PDB entry 6CHG | X-ray diffraction, 2.98 A resolution | chains B and F of the 7 polymer chains in the assembly

== Chain B ==
Protein: KLLA0C10945p
Source organism: Kluyveromyces lactis (strain ATCC 8585 / CBS 2359 / DSM 70799 / NBRC 1267 / NRRL Y-1140 / WM37)
UniProtKB: Q6CTQ1 (Q6CTQ1_KLULA); residues 1-405 here = UniProt positions 1-405
Chain sequence (405 residues; row label = number of the first residue in the row):
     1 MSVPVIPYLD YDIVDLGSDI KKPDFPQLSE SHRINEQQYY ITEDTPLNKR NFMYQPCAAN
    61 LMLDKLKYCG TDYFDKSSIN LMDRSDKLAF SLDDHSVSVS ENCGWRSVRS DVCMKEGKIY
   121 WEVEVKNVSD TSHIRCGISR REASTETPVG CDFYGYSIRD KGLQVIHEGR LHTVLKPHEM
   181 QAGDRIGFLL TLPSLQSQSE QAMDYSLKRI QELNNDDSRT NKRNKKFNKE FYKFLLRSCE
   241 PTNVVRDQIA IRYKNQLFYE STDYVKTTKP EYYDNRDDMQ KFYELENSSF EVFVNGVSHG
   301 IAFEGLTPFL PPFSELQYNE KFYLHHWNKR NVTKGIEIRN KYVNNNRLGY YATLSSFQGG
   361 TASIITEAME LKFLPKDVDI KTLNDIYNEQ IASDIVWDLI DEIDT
Not modelled in the structure: 1, 216-225, 327-336, 404-405

== Chain F ==
Protein: KLLA0E03521p
Source organism: Kluyveromyces lactis (strain ATCC 8585 / CBS 2359 / DSM 70799 / NBRC 1267 / NRRL Y-1140 / WM37)
UniProtKB: Q6CPN6 (Q6CPN6_KLULA); residues 74-134 here = UniProt positions 74-134
Chain sequence (61 residues; row label = number of the first residue in the row):
    74 DRVDPVAMIG GSTTRRYLNE HVTKHLLEGM KLIAREKPED PLRVLGQFLI DASEMNQKPS
   134 S
Not modelled in the structure: 74-77, 107-112, 127-134

== How chain B and chain F interact ==
Pairs across the interface - 39 pairs, chain B then chain F:
  D12(B) - I82(F)
  I13(B) - I82(F)  hydrophobic
  V14(B) - P78(F)
  V14(B) - I82(F)
  D15(B) - P78(F)
  L16(B) - P78(F)
  I20(B) - M81(F)
  K21(B) - M81(F)
  K22(B) - M81(F)
  K22(B) - I82(F)
  P23(B) - G84(F)
  P23(B) - S85(F)
  A58(B) - I82(F)
  A58(B) - G83(F)
  A58(B) - G84(F)
  A59(B) - I82(F)
  A59(B) - G83(F)
  N60(B) - G83(F)
  M62(B) - N92(F)
  M62(B) - T96(F)
  M62(B) - L100(F)
  G70(B) - R89(F)  hydrogen bond (backbone-side chain)
  T71(B) - G84(F)
  T71(B) - S85(F)  hydrogen bond (side chain-backbone)
  T71(B) - R89(F)
  D72(B) - S85(F)
  D72(B) - T86(F)
  F74(B) - T86(F)
  D75(B) - T86(F)
  D75(B) - T87(F)  hydrogen bond
  N388(B) - R88(F)
  I391(B) - R89(F)
  I395(B) - R89(F)
  I395(B) - L91(F)  hydrophobic
  I395(B) - T96(F)
  L399(B) - L99(F)  hydrophobic
  L399(B) - M103(F)  hydrophobic
  E402(B) - K104(F)  salt bridge
  I403(B) - M103(F)  hydrophobic
Interface residues without a listed pair, chain B (33 interface residues in all): D19, L61, L63, C69, Y73, Y387, A392, D394, I400
Interface residues without a listed pair, chain F (19 interface residues in all): V79, K97

== In short ==
33 residues of chain B and 19 residues of chain F are in contact; the contacts include 3 hydrogen bonds and 1
salt bridge. Polar pairs include E402(B)-K104(F), G70(B)-R89(F) and T71(B)-S85(F).
Chain B is KLLA0C10945p and chain F is KLLA0E03521p, both from Kluyveromyces lactis (strain ATCC 8585 / CBS
2359 / DSM 70799 / NBRC 1267 / NRRL Y-1140 / WM37); the structure, Crystal structure of the yeast COMPASS
catalytic module, was determined by X-ray diffraction.
